7MUS - chains HN and IH of the 205 polymer chains in the assembly; structure by electron microscopy, 4.60 A resolution (low resolution: residue-level contacts below are approximate; hydrogen-bond / salt-bridge calls are withheld).

# Chain HN
Name: Neurogenic locus notch
Organism: Legionella pneumophila
Reference sequence: A0A2S6FAR3 (A0A2S6FAR3_LEGPN); numbering as in UniProt (aligned over 1-124)
Amino-acid sequence (124 residues; each row starts with the number of its first residue):
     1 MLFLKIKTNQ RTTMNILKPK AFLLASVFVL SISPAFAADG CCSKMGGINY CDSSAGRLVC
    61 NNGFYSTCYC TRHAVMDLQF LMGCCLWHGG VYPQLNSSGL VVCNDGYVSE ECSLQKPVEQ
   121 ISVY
Not modelled in the structure: 1-38, 117-124
Cystine bridges: Cys41-Cys68, Cys42-Cys60, Cys51-Cys70, Cys84-Cys112, Cys85-Cys103

# Chain IH
Name: Type IV secretion protein IcmK
Organism: Legionella pneumophila
Reference sequence: A0A2S6FBG9 (A0A2S6FBG9_LEGPN); residues 1-361 here = UniProt positions 1-361
Amino-acid sequence (361 residues; row label = number of the first residue in the row):
     1 MMKKYDQLCK YCLVIGLTFS MSCSIYAADQ SDDAQQALQQ LRMLQQKLSQ NPSPDAQSGA
    61 GDGGDNAASD STQQPNQSGQ ANAPAANQTA TAGGDGQIIS QDDAEVIDKK AFKDMTRNLY
   121 PLNPEQVVKL KQIYETSEYA KAATPGTPPK PTATSQFVNL SPGSTPPVIR LSQGFVSSLV
   181 FLDSTGAPWP IAAYDLGDPS SFNIQWDKTS NTLMIQATKL YNYGNLAVRL RGLNTPVMLT
   241 LIPGQKAVDY RVDLRVQGYG PNAKSMPTEE GIPPSANDLL LHVLEGVPPP GSRRLVVSGG
   301 DARAWLSNEK MYVRTNLTIL SPGWLASMTS ADGTHAYEMQ KSPVLLVSWH GKVMQLKVEG
   361 L
Not modelled in the structure: 1-103

# Interface between chain HN and chain IH
Pairs across the interface (28; chain HN residue first):
  Arg72(HN) with Val297(IH); Ser298(IH); Gly299(IH); Gly300(IH)
  His73(HN) with Val297(IH); Gly300(IH); Arg303(IH)
  Ala74(HN) with Gly299(IH); Gly300(IH)
  Val75(HN) with Gly299(IH); Trp349(IH)
  Met76(HN) with Gly299(IH); Met354(IH)
  Asp77(HN) with Met354(IH)
  Leu78(HN) with Met354(IH); Gln355(IH)
  Gln79(HN) with Val353(IH); Met354(IH); Gln355(IH)
  Phe80(HN) with Gln355(IH)
  Leu81(HN) with Val344(IH); Gln355(IH)
  Leu86(HN) with Val344(IH)
  Trp87(HN) with Ser321(IH); Val344(IH)
  His88(HN) with Lys341(IH); Pro343(IH)
  Gly89(HN) with Lys341(IH)
Other interface residues (no listed pair), chain HN (15 interface residues in all): Gly90
Other interface residues (no listed pair), chain IH (16 interface residues in all): Asp301, Ser342, Lys357

# In short
Chain HN and chain IH form an interface of 15 and 16 residues respectively.
Here chain HN is Neurogenic locus notch and chain IH is Type IV secretion protein IcmK, both from Legionella
pneumophila. Entry 7MUS (Reconstruction of the Legionella pneumophila Dot/Icm T4SS 3DVA Map 2) was determined
by electron microscopy, deposited together with 7MUC, 7MUD, 7MUE, 7MUQ, 7MUV, 7MUW and 7MUY.
